Entry 4HRC (X-ray diffraction, 2.80 A resolution); this record covers chains T and U of the 28 polymer chains in the assembly.

== Chain T ==
Molecule: Proteasome component C1
Source organism: Saccharomyces cerevisiae
Notes: EC 3.4.25.1
UniProtKB: P21242 (PSA3_YEAST); residues 1-244 here correspond to UniProt positions 5-248 (UniProt number = residue number + 4)
Sequence (244 residues; row label = number of the first residue in the row):
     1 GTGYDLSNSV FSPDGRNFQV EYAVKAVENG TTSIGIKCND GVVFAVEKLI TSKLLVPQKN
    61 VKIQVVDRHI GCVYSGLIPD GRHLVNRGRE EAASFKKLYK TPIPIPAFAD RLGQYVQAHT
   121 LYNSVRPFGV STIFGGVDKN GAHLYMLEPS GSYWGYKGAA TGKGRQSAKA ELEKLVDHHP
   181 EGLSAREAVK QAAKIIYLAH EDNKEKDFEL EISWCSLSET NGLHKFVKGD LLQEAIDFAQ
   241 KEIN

== Chain U ==
Molecule: Proteasome component C7-alpha
Source organism: Saccharomyces cerevisiae
Notes: EC 3.4.25.1
UniProtKB: P21243 (PSA6_YEAST); residues 1-243 here correspond to UniProt positions 10-252 (UniProt number = residue number + 9)
Sequence (243 residues; each row starts with the number of its first residue):
     1 AGYDRHITIF SPEGRLYQVE YAFKATNQTN INSLAVRGKD CTVVISQKKV PDKLLDPTTV
    61 SYIFCISRTI GMVVNGPIPD ARNAALRAKA EAAEFRYKYG YDMPCDVLAK RMANLSQIYT
   121 QRAYMRPLGV ILTFVSVDEE LGPSIYKTDP AGYYVGYKAT ATGPKQQEIT TNLENHFKKS
   181 KIDHINEESW EKVVEFAITH MIDALGTEFS KNDLEVGVAT KDKFFTLSAE NIEERLVAIA
   241 EQD

== Interface between chain T and chain U ==
Contacting residue pairs (62):
  Thr2(T) - His6(U)  hydrogen bond (backbone-side chain)
  Gly3(T) - His6(U)
  Tyr4(T) - Arg5(U)
  Tyr4(T) - His6(U)
  Tyr4(T) - Tyr21(U)
  Ser9(T) - Arg126(U)
  Val10(T) - His6(U)
  Val10(T) - Gln18(U)
  Phe11(T) - Gln18(U)  hydrogen bond (backbone-side chain)
  Phe11(T) - Tyr21(U)  hydrophobic
  Phe11(T) - Ala22(U)  hydrophobic
  Phe11(T) - Arg126(U)
  Phe11(T) - Pro127(U)
  Ser12(T) - Tyr21(U)
  Pro13(T) - Tyr21(U)  hydrophobic
  Pro13(T) - Lys24(U)
  Asp14(T) - Lys24(U)
  Gly15(T) - Tyr21(U)
  Gly15(T) - Lys24(U)
  Gly15(T) - Ala25(U)
  Asp110(T) - Arg82(U)
  Gln114(T) - Arg82(U)  hydrogen bond (side chain-backbone)
  Gln114(T) - Asn83(U)
  Gln114(T) - Leu86(U)
  Gln117(T) - Pro79(U)
  Gln117(T) - Asp80(U)
  Gln117(T) - Asn83(U)  hydrogen bond
  Gln117(T) - Arg126(U)
  Thr120(T) - Arg126(U)  hydrogen bond (backbone-side chain)
  Leu121(T) - Asn83(U)
  Leu121(T) - Tyr124(U)
  Leu121(T) - Arg126(U)
  Leu121(T) - Leu128(U)  hydrophobic
  Tyr122(T) - Tyr124(U)
  Tyr122(T) - Met125(U)  hydrophobic
  Ser150(T) - Pro79(U)
  Gly151(T) - Pro79(U)
  Ser152(T) - Ile78(U)
  Tyr153(T) - Arg82(U)  hydrogen bond (backbone-side chain)
  Trp154(T) - Leu55(U)  hydrophobic
  Trp154(T) - Thr59(U)
  Trp154(T) - Val60(U)  hydrophobic
  Trp154(T) - Ser61(U)
  Trp154(T) - Tyr62(U)
  Trp154(T) - Ile78(U)  hydrophobic
  Trp154(T) - Arg82(U)
  Gly155(T) - Leu55(U)
  Gly155(T) - Asp56(U)  hydrogen bond (backbone-backbone)
  Gly155(T) - Thr59(U)  hydrogen bond (backbone-side chain)
  Tyr156(T) - Leu54(U)
  Tyr156(T) - Leu55(U)
  Tyr156(T) - Asp56(U)
  Lys157(T) - Leu54(U)  hydrogen bond (backbone-backbone)
  Lys157(T) - Leu55(U)
  Gly158(T) - Leu54(U)
  Lys169(T) - Leu54(U)
  Leu172(T) - Leu54(U)  hydrophobic
  Glu173(T) - Asp52(U)
  Glu173(T) - Lys53(U)  salt bridge
  Glu173(T) - Leu54(U)
  Val176(T) - Lys53(U)
  Val176(T) - Leu54(U)  hydrophobic
Interface residues without a listed pair, chain T (31 interface residues in all): Lys37, Asp177
Interface residues without a listed pair, chain U (30 interface residues in all): Gln28, Pro57, Gly129

== In short ==
31 residues of chain T and 30 residues of chain U are in contact; the contacts include 9 hydrogen bonds and 1
salt bridge. Polar pairs include Glu173(T)-Lys53(U), Thr2(T)-His6(U) and Phe11(T)-Gln18(U).
Here chain T is Proteasome component C1 and chain U is Proteasome component C7-alpha, both from Saccharomyces
cerevisiae. Entry 4HRC (Crystal structure of yeast 20S proteasome in complex with epoxyketone carmaphycin
analogue 3) was determined by X-ray diffraction, deposited together with 4LTC, 4HNP and 4HRD.
